PDB entry 8ESW | electron microscopy, 3.30 A resolution | chains S3 and A5 of the 43 polymer chains in the assembly

== Chain S3 ==
Molecule: NADH dehydrogenase [ubiquinone] iron-sulfur protein 3, mitochondrial
Source organism: Drosophila melanogaster
Notes: EC 7.1.1.2
UniProt: Q9VZU4 (NDUS3_DROME); numbering as in UniProt (aligned over 1-265)
Amino-acid sequence (265 residues; numbered 1 to 265; the number before each row is that of its first residue):
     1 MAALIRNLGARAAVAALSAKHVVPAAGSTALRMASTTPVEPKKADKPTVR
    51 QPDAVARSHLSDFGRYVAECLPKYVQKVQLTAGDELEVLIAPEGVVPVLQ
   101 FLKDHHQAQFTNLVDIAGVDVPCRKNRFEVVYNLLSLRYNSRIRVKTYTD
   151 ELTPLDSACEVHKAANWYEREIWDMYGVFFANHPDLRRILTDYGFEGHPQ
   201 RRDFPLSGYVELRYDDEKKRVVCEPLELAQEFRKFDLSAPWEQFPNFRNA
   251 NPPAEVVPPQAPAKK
Disordered / not traced: 1-44, 253-265

== Chain A5 ==
Molecule: NADH dehydrogenase (Ubiquinone) 13 kDa B subunit
Source organism: Drosophila melanogaster
Notes: EC 1.6.99.3
UniProt: Q9VTB4 (Q9VTB4_DROME); numbering as in UniProt (aligned over 1-124)
Amino-acid sequence (124 residues; each row starts with the number of its first residue):
     1 MAKIIKASTGLTGLAVSTNPHHTLSALYGKILRAVSKMPQDASYRKYTEQ
    51 LVKQRADSVAQHKDITALEKAVGCGQVEELIVQAENELILARKMLGWKPW
   101 EKLVQAAPAKQWDWPPAQIMEPKV
Disordered / not traced: 1-3, 121-124

== How chain S3 and chain A5 interact ==
Pairs across the interface (71):
  Tyr-66(S3) with Tyr-47(A5), hydrophobic
  Glu-69(S3) with Ser-43(A5); Tyr-47(A5), hydrogen bond
  Cys-70(S3) with Tyr-47(A5), hydrophobic
  Leu-71(S3) with Pro-99(A5), hydrophobic
  Pro-72(S3) with Pro-99(A5); Trp-100(A5); Glu-101(A5); Leu-103(A5)
  Lys-73(S3) with Trp-97(A5), hydrogen bond (side chain-backbone); Lys-98(A5); Pro-99(A5), hydrogen bond (backbone-backbone); Glu-101(A5); Lys-102(A5); Leu-103(A5); Val-104(A5)
  Tyr-74(S3) with Trp-97(A5); Pro-99(A5), hydrophobic
  Gln-76(S3) with Leu-103(A5); Gln-105(A5), hydrogen bond (side chain-backbone); Ala-107(A5); Trp-112(A5), hydrogen bond
  Leu-89(S3) with Trp-112(A5), hydrophobic
  Ile-90(S3) with Trp-112(A5)
  Pro-92(S3) with Gln-105(A5)
  Glu-93(S3) with Val-104(A5); Gln-105(A5)
  Val-96(S3) with Trp-97(A5), hydrophobic
  Pro-97(S3) with Trp-97(A5), hydrophobic
  Gln-100(S3) with Lys-93(A5)
  Phe-101(S3) with Tyr-44(A5), hydrophobic; Leu-90(A5)
  Asp-104(S3) with Asn-86(A5); Glu-87(A5), hydrogen bond (backbone-backbone); Leu-90(A5)
  His-105(S3) with Tyr-44(A5); Thr-48(A5); Leu-51(A5); Glu-87(A5), salt bridge; Leu-90(A5)
  His-106(S3) with Leu-51(A5); Arg-55(A5); Gln-83(A5); Ala-84(A5); Glu-87(A5), salt bridge
  Gln-107(S3) with Leu-51(A5)
  Gln-109(S3) with Gln-83(A5)
  Val-121(S3) with Trp-114(A5), hydrophobic; Pro-116(A5), hydrophobic
  Cys-123(S3) with Pro-116(A5), hydrogen bond (side chain-backbone)
  Arg-124(S3) with Lys-110(A5); Gln-111(A5), hydrogen bond (side chain-backbone); Asp-113(A5); Trp-114(A5)
  Asn-126(S3) with Pro-108(A5); Gln-111(A5), hydrogen bond (backbone-side chain)
  Glu-129(S3) with Trp-112(A5)
  Arg-138(S3) with Cys-74(A5); Gly-75(A5); Glu-79(A5); Gln-83(A5)
  Lys-146(S3) with Trp-112(A5)
  Thr-147(S3) with Trp-112(A5)
  Tyr-148(S3) with Gln-105(A5); Ala-106(A5), hydrogen bond (side chain-backbone); Pro-108(A5); Gln-111(A5); Trp-112(A5), hydrophobic
  Asn-251(S3) with Asp-113(A5); Pro-115(A5); Gln-118(A5)
Also at the interface, not in a pair above, chain S3 (36 interface residues in all): Val-75, Lys-77, Ala-91, Val-119, Tyr-139
Also at the interface, not in a pair above, chain A5 (38 interface residues in all): Tyr-28, Ile-89, Met-94

== Summary ==
36 residues of chain S3 face 38 of chain A5 across their interface, with 10 hydrogen bonds and 2 salt bridges.
Among the polar pairs are His-105(S3)/Glu-87(A5), His-106(S3)/Glu-87(A5) and Glu-69(S3)/Tyr-47(A5).
Chain S3 is NADH dehydrogenase [ubiquinone] iron-sulfur protein 3, mitochondrial and chain A5 is NADH
dehydrogenase (Ubiquinone) 13 kDa B subunit, both from Drosophila melanogaster; the structure, Structure of
mitochondrial complex I from Drosophila melanogaster, Flexible-class 1, was determined by electron microscopy,
deposited together with 8ESZ.
